Entry 9GM9 (electron microscopy, 7.80 A resolution (low resolution: residue-level contacts below are approximate; hydrogen-bond / salt-bridge calls are withheld)); this record covers chains B and C of the 11 polymer chains in the assembly.

== Chain B ==
Molecule: Chromosome partition protein MukB
Source organism: Photorhabdus thracensis
UniProtKB: A0A0F7LRY2 (A0A0F7LRY2_9GAMM); residue numbers follow UniProt; this construct covers 1-1482
Amino-acid sequence (1482 residues; row label = number of the first residue in the row):
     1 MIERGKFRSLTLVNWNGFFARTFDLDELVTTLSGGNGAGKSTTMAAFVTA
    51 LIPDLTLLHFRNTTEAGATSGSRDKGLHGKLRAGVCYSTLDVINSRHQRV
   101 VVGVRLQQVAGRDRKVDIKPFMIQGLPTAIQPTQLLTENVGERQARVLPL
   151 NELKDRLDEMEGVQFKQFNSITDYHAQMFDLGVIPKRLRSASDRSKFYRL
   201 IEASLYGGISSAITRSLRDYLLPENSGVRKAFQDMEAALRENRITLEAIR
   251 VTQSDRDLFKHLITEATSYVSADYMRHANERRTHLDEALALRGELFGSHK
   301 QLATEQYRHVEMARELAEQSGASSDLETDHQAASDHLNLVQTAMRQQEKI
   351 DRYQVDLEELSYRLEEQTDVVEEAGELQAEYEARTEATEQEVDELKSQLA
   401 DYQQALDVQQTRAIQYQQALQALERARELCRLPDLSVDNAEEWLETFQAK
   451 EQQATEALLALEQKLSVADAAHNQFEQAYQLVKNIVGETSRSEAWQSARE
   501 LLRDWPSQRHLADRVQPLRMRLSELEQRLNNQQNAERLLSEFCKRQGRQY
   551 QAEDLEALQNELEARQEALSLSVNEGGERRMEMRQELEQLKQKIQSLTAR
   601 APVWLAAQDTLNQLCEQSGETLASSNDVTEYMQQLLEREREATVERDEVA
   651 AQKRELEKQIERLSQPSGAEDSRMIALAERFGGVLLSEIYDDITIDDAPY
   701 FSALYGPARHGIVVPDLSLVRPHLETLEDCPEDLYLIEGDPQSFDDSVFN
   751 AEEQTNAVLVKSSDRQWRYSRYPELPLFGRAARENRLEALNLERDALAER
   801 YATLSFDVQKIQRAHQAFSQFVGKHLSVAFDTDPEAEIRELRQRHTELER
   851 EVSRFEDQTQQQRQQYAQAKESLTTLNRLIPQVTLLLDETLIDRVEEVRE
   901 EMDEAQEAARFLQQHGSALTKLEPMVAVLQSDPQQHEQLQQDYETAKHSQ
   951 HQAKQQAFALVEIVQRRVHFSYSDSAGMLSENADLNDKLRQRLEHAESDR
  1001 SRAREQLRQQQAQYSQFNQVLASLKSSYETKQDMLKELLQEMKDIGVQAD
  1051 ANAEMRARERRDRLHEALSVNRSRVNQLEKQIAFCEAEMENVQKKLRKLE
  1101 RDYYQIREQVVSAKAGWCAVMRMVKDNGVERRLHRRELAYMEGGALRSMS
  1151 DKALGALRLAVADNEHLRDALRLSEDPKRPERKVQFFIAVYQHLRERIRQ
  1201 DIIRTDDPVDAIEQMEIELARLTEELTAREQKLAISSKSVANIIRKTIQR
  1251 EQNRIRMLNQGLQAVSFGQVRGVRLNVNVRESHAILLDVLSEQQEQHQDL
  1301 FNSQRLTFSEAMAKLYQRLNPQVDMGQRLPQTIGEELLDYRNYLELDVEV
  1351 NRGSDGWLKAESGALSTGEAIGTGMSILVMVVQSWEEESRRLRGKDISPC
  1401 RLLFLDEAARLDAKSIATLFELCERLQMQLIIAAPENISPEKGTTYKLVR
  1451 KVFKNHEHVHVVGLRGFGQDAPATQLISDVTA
Not modelled in the structure: 1, 312-565, 868-1081, 1469-1482

== Chain C ==
Molecule: Chromosome partition protein MukF
Source organism: Photorhabdus thracensis
UniProtKB: A0A0F7LMQ4 (A0A0F7LMQ4_9GAMM); numbering as in UniProt (aligned over 1-440)
Amino-acid sequence (440 residues; each row starts with the number of its first residue):
     1 MSEYSQTVPELVSWARKNDFSISLPVERLAFLMAIAVLNSERLDGEMSEG
    51 ELIDAFREVCKGFEQTAESVAVRANNAINDMVRQKLLNRFTSELADGNAI
   101 YRLTPLGISISDYYIRQREFSTLRLSMQLSIVANELHRAAEAAEEGGDEF
   151 HWHRNVFAPLKYSVAEIFDSIDMSQRLMDEQQNFVKEDIAALLNQDWQAA
   201 IANCEQLLSETSGTLRELQDTLEAAGDKLQANLLRIQDANMGSGGSELVD
   251 KLVFDLQSKLDRIISWGQQAIDLWIGYDRHVHKFIRTAIDMDKNRIFSQR
   301 LRQSVQHYFDNPWTLTVANAERLLDMRDEELALRNEEVTGELPLELEYEE
   351 FSEINDQLAAMIEKALLVYQQEQRPLDLGAVLRDYLAQHPLPRHFDVARI
   401 LVDQAVRLGVAEADFSGLPAEWLAINDYGAKVQAHVIDTY

== Chain B / chain C interface ==
Contacting residue pairs - 50 pairs, chain B then chain C:
  F19(B) with T339(C); G340(C); E341(C)
  A20(B) with L342(C); P343(C)
  R21(B) with P343(C)
  A83(B) with E336(C); V338(C)
  G84(B) with R334(C); E336(C)
  Q107(B) with L333(C); R334(C); N335(C)
  Q108(B) with L333(C); R334(C)
  V109(B) with A332(C); L333(C)
  A110(B) with A332(C)
  D117(B) with L333(C)
  Q144(B) with G340(C); E341(C)
  A145(B) with T339(C); G340(C)
  R146(B) with E337(C); V338(C); T339(C)
  V147(B) with V338(C)
  D1201(B) with N294(C); F297(C)
  R1204(B) with I296(C); F297(C)
  D1206(B) with R300(C)
  N1437(B) with F351(C)
  P1440(B) with F351(C)
  Y1446(B) with L346(C)
  V1461(B) with L346(C)
  V1462(B) with L346(C)
  G1463(B) with L346(C); E347(C); Y348(C); E349(C)
  L1464(B) with E349(C); F351(C)
  R1465(B) with Y348(C); E349(C); E350(C); F351(C)
  G1466(B) with F351(C)
  F1467(B) with E350(C)
  G1468(B) with E350(C)
Interface residues without a listed pair, chain B (38 interface residues in all): N14, H78, V85, R105, T133, R143, I1202, T1205, H1458, H1460
Interface residues without a listed pair, chain C (23 interface residues in all): D292

== Summary ==
38 residues of chain B and 23 residues of chain C are in contact.
Chain B is Chromosome partition protein MukB and chain C is Chromosome partition protein MukF, both from
Photorhabdus thracensis; the structure, MukBEF in a DNA capture state, was determined by electron microscopy
(same publication as 9GM6, 9GM7, 9GM8, 9GMA, 9GMB and 9GMD).
